9G0R - chains d and e of the 12 polymer chains in the assembly; structure by electron microscopy, 3.10 A resolution.

== Chain d (and e) ==
Molecule: Tubulin alpha chain
From: Xenopus laevis
Notes: chain e of this document is another copy of the same molecule, construct and numbering; everything in this record applies to it too
UniProtKB: A0A8J0UQF0 (A0A8J0UQF0_XENLA); residue numbers follow UniProt; this construct covers 1-449
Amino-acid sequence (449 residues; row label = number of the first residue in the row):
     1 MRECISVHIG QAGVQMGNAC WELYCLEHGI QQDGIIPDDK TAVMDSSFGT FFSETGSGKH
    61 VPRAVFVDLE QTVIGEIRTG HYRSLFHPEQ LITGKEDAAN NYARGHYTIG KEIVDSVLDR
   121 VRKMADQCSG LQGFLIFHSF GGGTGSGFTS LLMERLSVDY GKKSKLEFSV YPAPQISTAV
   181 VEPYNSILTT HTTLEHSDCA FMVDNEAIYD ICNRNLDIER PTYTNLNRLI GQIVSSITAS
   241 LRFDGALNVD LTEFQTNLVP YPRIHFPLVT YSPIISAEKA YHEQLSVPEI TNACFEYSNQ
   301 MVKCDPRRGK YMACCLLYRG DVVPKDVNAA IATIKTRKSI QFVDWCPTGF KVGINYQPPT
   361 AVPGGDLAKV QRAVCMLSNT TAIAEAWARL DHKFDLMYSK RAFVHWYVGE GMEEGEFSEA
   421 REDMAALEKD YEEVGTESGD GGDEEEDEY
Not modelled in the structure: 39-44, 439-449
Bound ions: Mg2+: E70 (together with GTP)
Residues lining bound ligands: GTP: G10, Q11, A12, Q15, M16, D68, E70, D97, A98, A99, N100, S139, G141, G142, G143, T144, G145, V170, T178, E182, N205, Y223, L226, N227, I230

== Interface between chain d and chain e ==
Pairs across the interface (11; chain d residue first):
  E54(d) with Q284(e)
  T55(d) with Q284(e)
  G56(d) with Q284(e), hydrogen bond (backbone-side chain)
  K59(d) with Y281(e)
  V61(d) with H282(e)
  S84(d) with H282(e), hydrogen bond (backbone-side chain)
  L85(d) with H282(e)
  F86(d) with H282(e)
  H87(d) with H282(e); E283(e), salt bridge
  P88(d) with K279(e)
Also at the interface, not in a pair above, chain d (16 interface residues in all): S57, E89, R120, K123, D126, Q127
Also at the interface, not in a pair above, chain e (6 interface residues in all): R337

== Summary ==
16 residues of chain d and 6 residues of chain e are in contact; the contacts include 2 hydrogen bonds and 1
salt bridge. Polar contacts include H87(d)-E283(e), G56(d)-Q284(e) and S84(d)-H282(e). Chain d binds GTP.
Both chains are Tubulin alpha chain (Xenopus laevis). Entry 9G0R (Xenopus laevis undecorated microtubule - 15
protofilament, 4-start helix) was determined by electron microscopy together with 9FVJ, 9G0O, 9G0P, 9G0Q, 9G0S
and 9G0T from the same study.
